9Q90 - chains C and M of the 14 polymer chains in the assembly; structure by electron microscopy, 3.50 A resolution.

== Chain C ==
Name: DNA-directed RNA polymerase subunit beta
Source organism: Escherichia coli K-12
Notes: EC 2.7.7.6
UniProtKB: P0A8V2 (RPOB_ECOLI); residue numbers follow UniProt; this construct covers 1-1342
Sequence (1342 residues; each row starts with the number of its first residue):
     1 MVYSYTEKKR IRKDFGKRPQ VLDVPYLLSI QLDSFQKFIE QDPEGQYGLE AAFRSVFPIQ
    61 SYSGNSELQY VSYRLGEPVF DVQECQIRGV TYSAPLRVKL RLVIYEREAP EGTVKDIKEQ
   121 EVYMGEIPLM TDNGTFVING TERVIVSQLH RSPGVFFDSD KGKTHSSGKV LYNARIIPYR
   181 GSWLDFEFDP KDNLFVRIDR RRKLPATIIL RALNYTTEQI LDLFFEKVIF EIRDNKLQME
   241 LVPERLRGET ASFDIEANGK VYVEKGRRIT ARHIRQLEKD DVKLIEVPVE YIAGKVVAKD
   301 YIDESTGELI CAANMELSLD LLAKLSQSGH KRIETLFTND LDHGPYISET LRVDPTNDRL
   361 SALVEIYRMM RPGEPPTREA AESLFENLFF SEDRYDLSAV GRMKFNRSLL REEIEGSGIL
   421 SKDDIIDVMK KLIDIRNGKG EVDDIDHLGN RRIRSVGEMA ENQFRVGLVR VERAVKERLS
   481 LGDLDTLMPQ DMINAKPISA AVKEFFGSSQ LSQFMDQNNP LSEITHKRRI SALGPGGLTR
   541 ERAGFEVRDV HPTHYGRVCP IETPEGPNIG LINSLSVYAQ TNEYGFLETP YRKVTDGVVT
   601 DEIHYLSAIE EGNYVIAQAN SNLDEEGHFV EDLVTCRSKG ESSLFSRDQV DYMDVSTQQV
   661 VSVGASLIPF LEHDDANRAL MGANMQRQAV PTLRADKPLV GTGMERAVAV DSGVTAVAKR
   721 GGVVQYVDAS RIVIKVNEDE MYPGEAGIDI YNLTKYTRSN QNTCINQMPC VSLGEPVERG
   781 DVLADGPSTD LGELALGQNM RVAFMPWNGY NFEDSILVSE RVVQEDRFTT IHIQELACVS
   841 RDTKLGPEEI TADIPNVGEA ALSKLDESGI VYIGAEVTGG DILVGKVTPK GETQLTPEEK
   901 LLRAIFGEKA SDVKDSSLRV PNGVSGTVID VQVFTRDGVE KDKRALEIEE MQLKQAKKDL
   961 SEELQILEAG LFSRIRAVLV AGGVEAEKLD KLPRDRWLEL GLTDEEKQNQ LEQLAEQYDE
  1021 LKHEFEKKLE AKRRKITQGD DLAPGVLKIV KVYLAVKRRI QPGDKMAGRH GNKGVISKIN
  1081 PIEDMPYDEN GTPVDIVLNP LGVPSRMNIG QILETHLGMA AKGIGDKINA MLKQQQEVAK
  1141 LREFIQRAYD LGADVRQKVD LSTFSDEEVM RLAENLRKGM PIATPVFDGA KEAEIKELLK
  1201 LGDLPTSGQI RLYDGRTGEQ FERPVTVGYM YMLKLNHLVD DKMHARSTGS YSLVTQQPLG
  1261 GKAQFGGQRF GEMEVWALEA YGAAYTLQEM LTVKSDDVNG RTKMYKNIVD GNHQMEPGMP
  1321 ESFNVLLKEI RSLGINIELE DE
Disordered / not traced: 1342
Swiss-Prot annotation at these positions:
  - modified residue (N6-acetyllysine): Lys1022, Lys1200
  - mutagenesis: Ile561 (I561S: Resistant to antibiotics salinamide A and B), Ile569 (I569S: Resistant to antibiotics salinamide A and B), Ala665 (A665E: Resistant to antibiotics salinamide A and B), Asp675 (D675A/G: Resistant to antibiotics salinamide A and B), Asn677 (N677H/K: Resistant to antibiotics salinamide A and B), Leu680 (L680M: Resistant to antibiotics salinamide A and B), Glu813 (E813K: Disrupts the enzyme's active center)

== Chain M ==
Name: RNA polymerase sigma-54 factor
Source organism: Klebsiella pneumoniae
UniProtKB: A6TEM1 (A6TEM1_KLEP7); residues 15-477 here correspond to UniProt positions 1-463 (UniProt number = residue number - 14)
Sequence (497 residues; each row starts with the number of its first residue; numbers below 1 keep their minus sign (Met-19 is residue -19)):
   -19 MGSSHHHHHH SSGLVPRGSH MKQGLQLRLS QQLAMTPQLQ QAIRLLQLST LELQQELQQA
    41 LESNPLLEQT DLHDEVEAKE VEDRESLDTV DALEQKEMPD ELPLDASWDE IYTAGTPSGN
   101 GVDYQDDELP VYQGETTQTL QDYLMWQVEL TPFTDTDRAI ATSIVDAVDD TGYLTIQIED
   161 IVDSIGDDEI GLEEVEAVLK RIQRFDPVGV AAKDLRDCLL IQLSQFAKET PWLEEARLII
   221 SDHLDLLANH DFRTLMRVTR LKEEVLKEAV NLIQSLDPRP GQSIQTSEPE YVIPDVLVRK
   281 VSGRWTVELN ADSIPRLKIN QQYAAMGNSA RNDADGQFIR SNLQEARWLI KSLESRNDTL
   341 LRVSRCIVEQ QQAFFEQGEE YMKPMVLADI AQAVEMHEST ISRVTTQKYL HSPRGIFELK
   401 YFFSSHVNTE GGGEASSTAI RALVKKLIAA ENPAKPLSDS KLTSMLSEQG IMVARRTVAK
   461 YRESLSIPPS NQRKQLV
Disordered / not traced: -19 to 0, 49-108
Construct notes: initiating methionine (-19); expression tag (-18 to 14)

== Interface between chain C and chain M ==
Residue-residue contacts (64; chain C residue first):
  Arg841(C) with Glu270(M)
  Asp842(C) with Glu270(M); Val272(M)
  Thr843(C) with Pro269(M); Glu270(M); Val272(M)
  Lys844(C) with Tyr271(M); Val272(M); Ile273(M)
  Leu845(C) with Glu268(M); Tyr271(M)
  Asn856(C) with Asp257(M), hydrogen bond; Pro258(M); Arg259(M); Gln262(M); Ser263(M)
  Thr888(C) with Thr266(M); Glu268(M)
  Pro889(C) with Glu268(M)
  Glu899(C) with Arg259(M)
  Leu901(C) with Ala228(M), hydrophobic
  Leu902(C) with Leu195(M), hydrophobic; Pro258(M), hydrophobic; Arg259(M)
  Arg903(C) with Ser466(M)
  Ala904(C) with Ala228(M); His230(M), hydrogen bond (backbone-side chain)
  Ile905(C) with Leu195(M), hydrophobic; Leu224(M), hydrophobic; Gln254(M)
  Phe906(C) with Leu199(M), hydrophobic; Ile253(M); Gln254(M); Pro258(M), hydrophobic
  Ala910(C) with Arg259(M)
  Ser911(C) with Arg259(M)
  Val913(C) with Gln262(M), hydrogen bond (backbone-side chain)
  Lys914(C) with Gln262(M); Thr266(M); Ser267(M), hydrogen bond (side chain-backbone); Glu268(M), salt bridge
  Asp915(C) with Thr266(M), hydrogen bond (backbone-side chain)
  Arg936(C) with His391(M)
  Asp937(C) with Pro393(M)
  Val939(C) with Pro393(M)
  Pro1044(C) with His391(M)
  Gly1045(C) with Glu270(M)
  Ser1250(C) with Glu115(M), hydrogen bond; Thr116(M)
  Tyr1251(C) with Gly114(M); Glu115(M); Thr116(M), hydrogen bond (backbone-backbone)
  Ser1252(C) with Gln113(M); Gly114(M); Thr116(M)
  Leu1253(C) with Gly114(M), hydrogen bond (backbone-backbone); Glu115(M); Thr116(M)
  Leu1259(C) with Glu115(M)
  Gln1264(C) with Glu115(M)
  Tyr1305(C) with Trp126(M); Leu130(M), hydrophobic
  Lys1306(C) with Glu129(M)
  Val1309(C) with Leu130(M), hydrophobic
Interface residues without a listed pair, chain C (40 interface residues in all): Lys890, Ser916, Gly938, Val1254, Thr1255, Gln1256
Interface residues without a listed pair, chain M (34 interface residues in all): Tyr153, Arg394, Ile396, Pro468

== Summary ==
40 residues of chain C face 34 of chain M across their interface; the contacts include 8 hydrogen bonds and 1
salt bridge. Polar pairs include Lys914(C)-Glu268(M), Asn856(C)-Asp257(M) and Ala904(C)-His230(M). UniProt
lists 7 mutagenesis sites on chain C.
Here chain C is DNA-directed RNA polymerase subunit beta (Escherichia coli K-12) and chain M is RNA polymerase
sigma-54 factor (Klebsiella pneumoniae). Entry 9Q90 (CryoEM structure of bacterial transcription intermediate
complex mediated by activator PspF) was determined by electron microscopy.
